Entry 8DYW (electron microscopy, 3.72 A resolution); this record covers chains I and M of the 21 polymer chains in the assembly.

[Chain I]
Protein: Circumsporozoite protein
Organism: Plasmodium falciparum
Sequence (278 residues; numbered -84 to 193; the number before each row is that of its first residue; numbers below 1 keep their minus sign (Tyr-84 is residue -84)):
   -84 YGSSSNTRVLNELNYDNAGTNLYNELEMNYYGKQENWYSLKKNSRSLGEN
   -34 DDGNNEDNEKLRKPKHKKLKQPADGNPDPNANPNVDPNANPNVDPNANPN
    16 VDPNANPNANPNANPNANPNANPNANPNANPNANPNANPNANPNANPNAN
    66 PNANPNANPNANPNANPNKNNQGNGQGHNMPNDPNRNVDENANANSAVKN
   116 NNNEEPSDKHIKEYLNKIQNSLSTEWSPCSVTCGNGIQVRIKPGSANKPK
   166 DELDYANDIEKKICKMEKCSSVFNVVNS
Unresolved in the structure: -84 to 0, 81-193

[Chain M]
Protein: 239 Fab heavy chain
Organism: Homo sapiens
Notes: antibody fragment or engineered binder
Sequence (450 residues; each row starts with the number of its first residue; a row labelled like 82A-82C holds insertion residues (82A, then the next letters in order)):
     1 QVQLVESGGGVVQPGRSLRLSCAASRLTFRNFGMHWVRQTPGKGLEWVAV
    51 IW
   52A H
    53 DGSNKFYADSVEGRFTISRDNSKNTLYLQM
82A-82C NSL
    83 RDEDTAIYYCAKDWGGAS
100A-100D DRVF
   101 DYWGRGTLVIVSSASTKGPSVFPLAPSSKSTSGGTAALGCLVKDYFPEPV
   151 TVSWNSGALTSGVHTFPAVLQSSGLYSLSSVVTVPSSSLGTQTYICNVNH
   201 KPSNTKVDKKVEPKSCDKTHTCPPCPAPELLGGPSVFLFPPKPKDTLMIS
   251 RTPEVTCVVVDVSHEDPEVKFNWYVDGVEVHNAKTKPREEQYNSTYRVVS
   301 VLTVLHQDWLNGKEYKCKVSNKALPAPIEKTISKAKGQPREPQVYTLPPS
   351 RDELTKNQVSLTCLVKGFYPSDIAVEWESNGQPENNYKTTPPVLDSDGSF
   401 FLYSKLTVDKSRWQQGNVFSCSVMHEALHNHYTQKSLSLSPG
Unresolved in the structure: 114-442
Disulfide bonds: Cys22-Cys92

[Chain I / chain M interface]
Contacting residue pairs - 22 pairs, chain I then chain M:
  Ala24(I) - Phe58(M)  hydrophobic
  Asn25(I) - Phe58(M)
  Pro26(I) - Phe58(M)
  Asn27(I) - Arg100B(M)  hydrogen bond (backbone-side chain)
  Ala28(I) - Trp52(M)  hydrophobic
  Ala28(I) - Arg100B(M)
  Asn29(I) - Trp52(M)
  Asn29(I) - Gly98(M)  hydrogen bond (side chain-backbone)
  Asn29(I) - Ala99(M)  hydrogen bond (side chain-backbone)
  Asn29(I) - Arg100B(M)
  Pro30(I) - Trp52(M)
  Pro30(I) - His52A(M)  hydrogen bond (backbone-backbone)
  Pro30(I) - Asp95(M)
  Pro30(I) - Arg100B(M)
  Asn31(I) - Asn31(M)
  Asn31(I) - Phe32(M)
  Asn31(I) - Gly33(M)  hydrogen bond (side chain-backbone)
  Asn31(I) - His52A(M)  hydrogen bond (backbone-side chain)
  Asn31(I) - Asp95(M)  hydrogen bond
  Asn31(I) - Gly97(M)
  Ala32(I) - Asn31(M)  hydrogen bond (backbone-backbone)
  Ala32(I) - His52A(M)
Interface residues without a listed pair, chain M (12 interface residues in all): Val50

[Summary]
9 residues of chain I face 12 of chain M across their interface, with 8 hydrogen bonds. Among the polar pairs
are Asn27(I)-Arg100B(M), Asn29(I)-Gly98(M) and Asn29(I)-Ala99(M).
Chain I is Circumsporozoite protein (Plasmodium falciparum) and chain M is 239 Fab heavy chain (Homo sapiens);
the structure, Cryo-EM structure of 239 Fab in complex with recombinant shortened Plasmodium falciparum
circumsporozoite protein (rsCSP), was determined by electron microscopy (same publication as 8DYX, 8DYY, 8DZ4
and 8EKF).
